Entry 7WE9 (electron microscopy, 3.60 A resolution); this record covers chains B and C of the 9 polymer chains in the assembly.

== Chain B ==
Protein: Spike glycoprotein
From: Severe acute respiratory syndrome coronavirus 2
UniProtKB: P0DTC2 (SPIKE_SARS2); aligned to UniProt positions 1-1270 over residues 1-1270 (the alignment contains insertions or deletions, so no single offset holds)
Sequence (1270 residues; each row starts with the number of its first residue):
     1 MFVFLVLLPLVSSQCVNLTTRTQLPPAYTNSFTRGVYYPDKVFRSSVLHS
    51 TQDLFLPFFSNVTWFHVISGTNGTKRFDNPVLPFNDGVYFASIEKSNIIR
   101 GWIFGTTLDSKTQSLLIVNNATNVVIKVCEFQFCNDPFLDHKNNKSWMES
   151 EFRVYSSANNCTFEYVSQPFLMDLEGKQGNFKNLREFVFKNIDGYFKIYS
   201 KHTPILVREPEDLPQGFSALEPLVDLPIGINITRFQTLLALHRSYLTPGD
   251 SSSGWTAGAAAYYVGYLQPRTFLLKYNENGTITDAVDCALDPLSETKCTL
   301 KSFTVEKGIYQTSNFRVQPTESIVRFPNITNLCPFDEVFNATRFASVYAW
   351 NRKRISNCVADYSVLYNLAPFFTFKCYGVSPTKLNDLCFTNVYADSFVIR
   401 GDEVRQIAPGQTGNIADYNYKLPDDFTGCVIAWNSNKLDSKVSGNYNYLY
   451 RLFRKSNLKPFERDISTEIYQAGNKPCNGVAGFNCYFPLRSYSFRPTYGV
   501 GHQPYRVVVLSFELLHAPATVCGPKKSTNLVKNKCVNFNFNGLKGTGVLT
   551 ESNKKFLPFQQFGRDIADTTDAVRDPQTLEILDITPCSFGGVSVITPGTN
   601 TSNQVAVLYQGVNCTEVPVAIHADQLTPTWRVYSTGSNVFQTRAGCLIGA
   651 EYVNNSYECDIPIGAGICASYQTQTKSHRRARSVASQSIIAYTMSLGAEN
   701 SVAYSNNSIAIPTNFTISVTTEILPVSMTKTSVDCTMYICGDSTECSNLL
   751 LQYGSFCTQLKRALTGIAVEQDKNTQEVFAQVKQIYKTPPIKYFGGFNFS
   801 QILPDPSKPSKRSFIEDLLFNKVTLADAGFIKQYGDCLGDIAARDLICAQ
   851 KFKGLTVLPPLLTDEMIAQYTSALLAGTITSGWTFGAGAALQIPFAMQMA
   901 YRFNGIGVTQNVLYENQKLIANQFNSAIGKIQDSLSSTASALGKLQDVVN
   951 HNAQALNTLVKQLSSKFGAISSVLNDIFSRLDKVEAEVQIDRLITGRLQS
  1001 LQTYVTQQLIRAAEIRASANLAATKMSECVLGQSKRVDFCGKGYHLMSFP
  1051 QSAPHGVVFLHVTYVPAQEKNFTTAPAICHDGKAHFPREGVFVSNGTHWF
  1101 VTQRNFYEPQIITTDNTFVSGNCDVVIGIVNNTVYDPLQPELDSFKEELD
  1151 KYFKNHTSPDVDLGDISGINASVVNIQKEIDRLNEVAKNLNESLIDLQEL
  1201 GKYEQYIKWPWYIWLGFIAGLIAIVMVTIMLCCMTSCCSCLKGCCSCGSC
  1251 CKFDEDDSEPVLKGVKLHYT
Not modelled in the structure: 1-13, 69-74, 241-250, 674-685, 826-845, 1160-1270
Cystine bridges: Cys15-Cys134, Cys129-Cys161, Cys288-Cys298, Cys333-Cys358, Cys376-Cys429, Cys388-Cys522, Cys477-Cys485, Cys614-Cys646, Cys659-Cys668, Cys735-Cys757, Cys740-Cys746, Cys1029-Cys1040, Cys1079-Cys1123
Covalent attachments: N-acetylglucosamine (NAG) linked to Asn17, Asn61, Asn123, Asn143, Asn600, Asn613, Asn654, Asn706, Asn714, Asn798, Asn1095, Asn1131, Asn1155
Sequence notes: variant Val67 (Ala in P0DTC2), Ile93 (Thr95 in P0DTC2), Asp140 (Gly142 in P0DTC2), Asp336 (Gly339 in P0DTC2), Leu368 (Ser371 in P0DTC2), Pro370 (Ser373 in P0DTC2), Phe372 (Ser375 in P0DTC2), Asn414 (Lys417 in P0DTC2), Lys437 (Asn440 in P0DTC2), Ser443 (Gly446 in P0DTC2), Asn474 (Ser477 in P0DTC2), Lys475 (Thr478 in P0DTC2), Ala481 (Glu484 in P0DTC2), Arg490 (Gln493 in P0DTC2), Ser493 (Gly496 in P0DTC2), Arg495 (Gln498 in P0DTC2), Tyr498 (Asn501 in P0DTC2), His502 (Tyr505 in P0DTC2), Lys544 (Thr547 in P0DTC2), Gly611 (Asp614 in P0DTC2), Tyr652 (His655 in P0DTC2), Lys676 (Asn679 in P0DTC2), His678 (Pro681 in P0DTC2), Lys761 (Asn764 in P0DTC2), Tyr793 (Asp796 in P0DTC2), Lys853 (Asn856 in P0DTC2), His951 (Gln954 in P0DTC2), Lys966 (Asn969 in P0DTC2), Phe978 (Leu981 in P0DTC2); insertion (209-211)
Curated features (UniProtKB/Swiss-Prot):
  - lipidation (S-palmitoyl cysteine): Cys1240, Cys1247, Cys1250
  - glycosylation (N-linked (GlcNAc...) asparagine): Asn17 (complex), Asn61 (hybrid), Asn331 (complex), Asn603 (hybrid)

== Chain C ==
Protein: The heavy chain of Fab XGv289
From: Homo sapiens
Notes: antibody fragment or engineered binder
Sequence (120 residues; each row starts with the number of its first residue):
     1 QVQLVQSGAEVKKPGASLKVSCRASGYTFTSHFIHWVRQAPGQGLEWMGI
    51 INPSGGASYAQNFRDRVTMTTDPSTSTVYMELGSLRSEDTAVYYCARAEG
   101 SSWLGWFDPWGQGTLVTVSS
Cystine bridges: Cys22-Cys95

== Interface between chain B and chain C ==
Contacting residue pairs - 6 pairs, chain B then chain C:
  Val442(B) - Phe33(C)  hydrophobic
  Val442(B) - Ser58(C)  hydrogen bond (backbone-side chain)
  Arg495(B) - Ser58(C)
  Pro496(B) - Trp103(C)  hydrophobic
  Thr497(B) - Ser58(C)
  Thr497(B) - Tyr59(C)  hydrogen bond (side chain-backbone)
Other interface residues (no listed pair), chain C (7 interface residues in all): Ile50, Ala57, Arg64

== In short ==
Chain B and chain C form an interface of 4 and 7 residues respectively; the contacts include 2 hydrogen bonds.
Polar contacts include Val442(B)-Ser58(C) and Thr497(B)-Tyr59(C). Covalently linked N-acetylglucosamine: at
Asn17(B), Asn61(B), Asn123(B), Asn143(B), Asn600(B) and Asn613(B) and 7 more.
Chain B is Spike glycoprotein (Severe acute respiratory syndrome coronavirus 2) and chain C is the heavy chain
of Fab XGv289 (Homo sapiens); the structure, SARS-CoV-2 Omicron variant spike protein in complex with Fab
XGv289, was determined by electron microscopy, deposited together with 7WE7, 7WE8, 7WEA, 7WEB, 7WEC, 7WED and
3 further entries.
